PDB entry 1UOP | X-ray diffraction, 1.85 A resolution | chains A and B

Chain A:
Protein: Prolyl endopeptidase
Organism: Sus scrofa
Notes: EC 3.4.21.26
UniProt: P23687 (PPCE_PIG); residue numbers follow UniProt; this construct covers 1-710
Amino-acid sequence (710 residues; each row starts with the number of its first residue):
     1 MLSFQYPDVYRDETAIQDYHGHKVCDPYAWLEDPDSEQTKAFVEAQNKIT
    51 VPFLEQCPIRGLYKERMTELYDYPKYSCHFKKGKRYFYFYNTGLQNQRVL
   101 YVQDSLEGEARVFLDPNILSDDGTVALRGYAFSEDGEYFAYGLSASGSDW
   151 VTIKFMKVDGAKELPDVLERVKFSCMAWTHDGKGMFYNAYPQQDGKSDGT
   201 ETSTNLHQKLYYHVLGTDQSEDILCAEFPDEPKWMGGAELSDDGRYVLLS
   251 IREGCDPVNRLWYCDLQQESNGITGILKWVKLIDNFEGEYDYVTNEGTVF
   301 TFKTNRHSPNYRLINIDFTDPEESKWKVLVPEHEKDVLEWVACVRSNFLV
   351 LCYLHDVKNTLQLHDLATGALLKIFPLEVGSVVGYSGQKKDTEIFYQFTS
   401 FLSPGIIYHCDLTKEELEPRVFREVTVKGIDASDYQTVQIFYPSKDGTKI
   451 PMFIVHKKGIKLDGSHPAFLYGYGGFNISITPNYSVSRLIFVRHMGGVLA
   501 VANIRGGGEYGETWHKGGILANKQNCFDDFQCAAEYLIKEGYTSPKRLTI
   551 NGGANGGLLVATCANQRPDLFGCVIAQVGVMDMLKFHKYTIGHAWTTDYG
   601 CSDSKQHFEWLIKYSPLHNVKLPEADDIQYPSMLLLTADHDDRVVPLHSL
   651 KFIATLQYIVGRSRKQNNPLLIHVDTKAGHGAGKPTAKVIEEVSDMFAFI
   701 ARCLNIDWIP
Differences from the reference sequence: engineered mutation Ala554 (Ser in P23687)
Curated features (UniProtKB/Swiss-Prot):
  - active site (Charge relay system): Asp641, His680
  - modified residue: Met1 (N-acetylmethionine), Lys157 (N6-acetyllysine)

Chain B:
Protein: Peptide ligand gly-phe-glu-pro
Amino-acid sequence (4 residues; row label = number of the first residue in the row):
   723 GFEP

Interface between chain A and chain B:
Pairs across the interface (22; chain A residue first):
  Phe173(A) - Gly723(B)
  Phe173(A) - Phe724(B)  hydrophobic
  Met235(A) - Phe724(B)  hydrophobic
  Gly254(A) - Phe724(B)
  Cys255(A) - Phe724(B)  hydrophobic
  Tyr473(A) - Glu725(B)
  Tyr473(A) - Pro726(B)  hydrogen bond (side chain-backbone)
  Phe476(A) - Pro726(B)
  Ala554(A) - Pro726(B)
  Asn555(A) - Pro726(B)  hydrogen bond (backbone-backbone)
  Val580(A) - Pro726(B)  hydrophobic
  Ile591(A) - Phe724(B)  hydrophobic
  Ala594(A) - Phe724(B)  hydrophobic
  Trp595(A) - Phe724(B)  hydrogen bond (side chain-backbone)
  Trp595(A) - Glu725(B)
  Trp595(A) - Pro726(B)
  Tyr599(A) - Pro726(B)
  Arg643(A) - Gly723(B)  hydrogen bond (side chain-backbone)
  Arg643(A) - Phe724(B)
  Arg643(A) - Glu725(B)  hydrogen bond (side chain-backbone)
  Val644(A) - Pro726(B)  hydrophobic
  His680(A) - Pro726(B)  hydrogen bond (side chain-backbone)

In short:
The interface between chain A and chain B involves 16 residues on one side and 4 on the other, with 6 hydrogen
bonds. Polar pairs include Tyr473(A)-Pro726(B), Trp595(A)-Phe724(B) and Arg643(A)-Gly723(B). UniProt lists
active-site residues Asp641(A) and His680(A) on chain A.
Chain A is Prolyl endopeptidase (Sus scrofa) and chain B is Peptide ligand gly-phe-glu-pro; the structure,
Prolyl oligopeptidase from porcine brain, S554A mutant with bound peptide ligand gly-phe-glu-pro, was
determined by X-ray diffraction together with 1UOQ from the same study.
